PDB entry 7KTI | X-ray diffraction, 1.57 A resolution | chains A and P of the 4 polymer chains in the assembly

Chain A:
Name: DNA-directed DNA/RNA polymerase mu
From: Homo sapiens
Notes: EC 2.7.7.7
Reference sequence: Q9NP87 (DPOLM_HUMAN); numbering as in UniProt; present here: 132-397, 410-494
Sequence (356 residues; each row starts with the number of its first residue; note: 12 numbers in that range are skipped by the numbering (no residue carries them; nothing is unmodelled there)):
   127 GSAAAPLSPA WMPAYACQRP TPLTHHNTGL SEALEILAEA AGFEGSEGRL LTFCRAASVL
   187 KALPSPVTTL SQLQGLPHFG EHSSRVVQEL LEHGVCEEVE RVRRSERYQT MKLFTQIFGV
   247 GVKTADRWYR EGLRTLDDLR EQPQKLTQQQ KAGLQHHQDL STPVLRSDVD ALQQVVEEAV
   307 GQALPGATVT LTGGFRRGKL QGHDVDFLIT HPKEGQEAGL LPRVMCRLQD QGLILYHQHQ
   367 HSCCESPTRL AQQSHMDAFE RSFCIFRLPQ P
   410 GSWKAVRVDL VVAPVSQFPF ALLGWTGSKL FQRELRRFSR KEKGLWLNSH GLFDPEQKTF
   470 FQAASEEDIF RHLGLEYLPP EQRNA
Disordered / not traced: 127-136, 365-384
Differences from the reference sequence: expression tag (127-131); conflict Gly-410 (Pro in Q9NP87)
Glycans and other covalent adducts: 2,3-dihydroxy-1,4-dithiobutane (DTT) linked to Cys-180
Ion coordination: Na+: Thr-241, Ile-243, Val-246 (shared with DT3(P) of chain P); Mn2+ site 1: Asp-330, Asp-332 (together with pyrophosphate) (shared with 8OG_5(P) of chain P); Mn2+ site 2: Asp-330, Asp-332, Asp-418 (shared with DA4(P), 8OG_5(P) of chain P)
Small-molecule neighbours: pyrophosphate (PPV): Gly-319, Gly-320, Arg-323, Lys-325, Gly-328, His-329, Asp-330, Asp-332
Curated features (UniProtKB/Swiss-Prot):
  - region: Arg-323 to Asp-332 (Involved in ssDNA binding)
  - binding site (Mg(2+)): Asp-330, Asp-332, Asp-418
  - site: Gly-433 (Responsible for the low discrimination between dNTP and rNTP)
What the authors report for this chain:
  - mutagenesis - R445A: increased catalytic activity on dGTP misinsertion
  - mutagenesis - K438D: decreased catalytic activity on Mg2+-dependent dGTP:At
  - mutagenesis - K438D (23-fold): decreased catalytic activity on :Ct insertion
  - mutagenesis - K438D: unchanged catalytic activity on in the presence of Mn2+
  - mutagenesis - Q441A: unchanged catalytic activity on 8-oxodGTP

Chain P:
Molecule: 5-nt DNA strand
Sequence (5 nucleotides; row label = number of the first residue in the row):
     1 CGTAG
Modified positions: 8OG (8-oxo-2'-deoxy-guanosine-5'-monophosphate) at position 5
Ion coordination: Na+: DT3 (shared with Thr-241(A), Ile-243(A), Val-246(A) of chain A); Mn2+ site 1: DA4, 8OG_5 (shared with Asp-330(A), Asp-332(A), Asp-418(A) of chain A); Mn2+ site 2: 8OG_5 (together with pyrophosphate) (shared with Asp-330(A), Asp-332(A) of chain A)

How chain A and chain P interact:
Residue-residue contacts - 31 pairs, chain A then chain P:
  Ile-243(A) with DT3(P), phosphate contact
  Phe-244(A) with DT3(P), phosphate contact
  Gly-245(A) with DG2(P), phosphate contact; DT3(P), hydrogen bond to the phosphate
  Val-246(A) with DG2(P), hydrogen bond to the phosphate; DT3(P), hydrogen bond to the phosphate
  Gly-247(A) with DG2(P), hydrogen bond to the phosphate; DT3(P), phosphate contact
  Lys-249(A) with DC1(P), phosphate contact; DG2(P), phosphate contact
  Thr-250(A) with DC1(P), hydrogen bond to the phosphate; DG2(P), hydrogen bond to the phosphate
  Gln-275(A) with DG2(P), sugar contact
  Gly-319(A) with 8OG_5(P), phosphate contact
  Arg-323(A) with 8OG_5(P), hydrogen bond to the phosphate
  Asp-330(A) with 8OG_5(P), phosphate contact
  Asp-332(A) with DA4(P), phosphate contact; 8OG_5(P), phosphate contact
  Phe-389(A) with DT3(P), sugar contact; DA4(P), sugar contact
  Arg-416(A) with DT3(P), phosphate contact; DA4(P), salt bridge to the phosphate
  Asp-418(A) with DA4(P), sugar contact
  Gly-433(A) with 8OG_5(P), sugar contact
  Trp-434(A) with DA4(P), sugar contact; 8OG_5(P), sugar contact
  Thr-435(A) with 8OG_5(P), phosphate contact
  Gly-436(A) with 8OG_5(P), hydrogen bond to the phosphate
  Ser-437(A) with 8OG_5(P), sugar contact
  Lys-438(A) with 8OG_5(P), base contact
  Arg-445(A) with 8OG_5(P), base contact
Also at the interface, not in a pair above, chain A (25 interface residues in all): Val-248, Arg-387, Gln-441

Overview:
25 residues of chain A face 5 of chain P across their interface; the contacts include 8 hydrogen bonds and 1
salt bridge. Polar pairs include Gly-245(A)/DT3(P), Val-246(A)/DG2(P) and Val-246(A)/DT3(P). The paper reports
that R445A of chain A increases catalytic activity on dGTP misinsertion; K438D of chain A reduces catalytic
activity on Mg2+-dependent dGTP:At.
Here chain A is DNA-directed DNA/RNA polymerase mu (Homo sapiens) and chain P is a 5-nt DNA strand. Entry 7KTI
(DNA Polymerase Mu, 8-oxodGTP:Ct Product State Ternary Complex, 20 uM Mn2+ (120min)) was determined by X-ray
diffraction, deposited together with 7KSS, 7KST, 7KSU, 7KSV, 7KSW, 7KSX and 25 further entries.
